5CZ4 - chains H and Z of the 28 polymer chains in the assembly; structure by X-ray diffraction, 2.30 A resolution.

Chain H:
Molecule: Proteasome subunit beta type-2
Source organism: Saccharomyces cerevisiae (strain ATCC 204508 / S288c)
Notes: EC 3.4.25.1
Reference sequence: P25043 (PSB2_YEAST); residues 1-232 here correspond to UniProt positions 30-261 (UniProt number = residue number + 29)
Amino-acid sequence (232 residues; row label = number of the first residue in the row):
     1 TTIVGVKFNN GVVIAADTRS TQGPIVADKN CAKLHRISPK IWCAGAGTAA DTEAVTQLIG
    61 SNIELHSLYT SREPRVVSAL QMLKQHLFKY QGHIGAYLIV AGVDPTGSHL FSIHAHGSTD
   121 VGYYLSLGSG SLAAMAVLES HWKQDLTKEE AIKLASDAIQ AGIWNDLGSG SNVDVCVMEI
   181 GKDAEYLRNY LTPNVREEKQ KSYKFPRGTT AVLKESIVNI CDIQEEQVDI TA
Unresolved in the structure: 227-232
Reported in the primary citation:
  - catalytic residues: Thr1
  - catalytic residues: Lys33 (proposed by the authors, not directly observed)
  - specificity-determining residues: Gly45

Chain Z:
Molecule: Proteasome subunit beta type-6
Source organism: Saccharomyces cerevisiae (strain ATCC 204508 / S288c)
Notes: EC 3.4.25.1
Reference sequence: P23724 (PSB6_YEAST); residues 1-222 here correspond to UniProt positions 20-241 (UniProt number = residue number + 19)
Amino-acid sequence (222 residues; row label = number of the first residue in the row):
     1 QFNPYGDNGG TILGIAGEDF AVLAGDTRNI TDYSINSRYE PKVFDCGDNI VMSANGFAAD
    61 GDALVKRFKN SVKWYHFDHN DKKLSINSAA RNIQHLLYGK RFFPYYVHTI IAGLDEDGKG
   121 AVYSFDPVGS YEREQCRAGG AAASLIMPFL DNQVNFKNQY EPGTNGKVKK PLKYLSVEEV
   181 IKLVRDSFTS ATERHIQVGD GLEILIVTKD GVRKEFYELK RD
Ion coordination: Mg2+: Thr192, His195, Val198

Chain H / chain Z interface:
Residue-residue contacts (59; chain H residue first):
  Arg19(H) with Ile196(Z); Asp222(Z), salt bridge
  Pro24(H) with Arg194(Z); His195(Z); Ile196(Z), hydrogen bond (backbone-backbone)
  Ile25(H) with Arg194(Z); His195(Z)
  Val26(H) with Glu193(Z); Arg194(Z), hydrogen bond (backbone-side chain); Ile196(Z), hydrophobic
  Ala27(H) with Arg194(Z), hydrogen bond (backbone-side chain)
  Lys29(H) with Glu193(Z), salt bridge; Arg194(Z)
  Ile163(H) with Asp222(Z)
  Trp164(H) with Ile35(Z); Arg38(Z), hydrogen bond (backbone-side chain); Arg221(Z); Asp222(Z)
  Asn165(H) with Tyr33(Z); Arg38(Z)
  Asp166(H) with Tyr33(Z)
  Leu167(H) with Arg28(Z); Ile30(Z), hydrophobic; Asp32(Z); Tyr33(Z), hydrogen bond (backbone-backbone); Ile35(Z), hydrophobic; Ile196(Z)
  Gly168(H) with Tyr33(Z)
  Ser169(H) with Asp222(Z)
  Gly170(H) with Asp222(Z)
  Ser171(H) with Asp222(Z), hydrogen bond (backbone-side chain)
  Asn194(H) with Lys220(Z), hydrogen bond (backbone-side chain); Asp222(Z)
  Arg196(H) with Thr189(Z); Ser190(Z); Glu193(Z)
  Glu197(H) with Arg185(Z), salt bridge
  Lys199(H) with Asp186(Z)
  Gln200(H) with Lys182(Z); Arg185(Z), hydrogen bond; Asp186(Z), hydrogen bond (backbone-side chain)
  Lys201(H) with Glu179(Z); Asp186(Z)
  Tyr203(H) with Phe149(Z); Gln153(Z); Leu183(Z); Asp186(Z), hydrogen bond
  Phe205(H) with Asn152(Z); Gln153(Z); Gln159(Z)
  Pro206(H) with Pro162(Z), hydrophobic
  Arg207(H) with Pro162(Z)
  Gly208(H) with Pro162(Z)
  Thr209(H) with Gln159(Z); Tyr160(Z), hydrogen bond (backbone-backbone)
  Thr210(H) with Asn165(Z)
  Ala211(H) with Asn165(Z); Gly166(Z)
  Val212(H) with Asn165(Z)
Other interface residues (no listed pair), chain H (34 interface residues in all): Thr21, Gly23, Asp28, Val195
Other interface residues (no listed pair), chain Z (34 interface residues in all): Ser34, Leu145, Asn158, Glu161, Gln197, Glu218

Overview:
The chain H/chain Z interface involves 34 residues from each chain; the contacts include 11 hydrogen bonds and
3 salt bridges. Polar pairs include Arg19(H)-Asp222(Z), Lys29(H)-Glu193(Z) and Glu197(H)-Arg185(Z). Thr192(Z),
His195(Z) and Val198(Z) form the Mg2+ site. The paper reports catalytic residues Thr1(H) and Lys33(H); the
specificity determinant Gly45(H).
Here chain H is Proteasome subunit beta type-2 and chain Z is Proteasome subunit beta type-6, both from
Saccharomyces cerevisiae (strain ATCC 204508 / S288c). Entry 5CZ4 (Yeast 20S proteasome at 2.3 A resolution)
was determined by X-ray diffraction, deposited together with 5CZ5, 5CZ6, 5CZ7, 5CZ8, 5CZ9, 5CZA and 16 further
entries.
